4WSA - chains A and C of the 5 polymer chains in the assembly; structure by X-ray diffraction, 3.40 A resolution.

[Chain A]
Protein: PA
From: Influenza B virus
UniProt: Q5V8Z9 (Q5V8Z9_9INFB); residues 1-726 here = UniProt positions 1-726
Chain sequence (751 residues; numbered -13 to 737; the number before each row is that of its first residue; numbers below 1 keep their minus sign (Gly-13 is residue -13)):
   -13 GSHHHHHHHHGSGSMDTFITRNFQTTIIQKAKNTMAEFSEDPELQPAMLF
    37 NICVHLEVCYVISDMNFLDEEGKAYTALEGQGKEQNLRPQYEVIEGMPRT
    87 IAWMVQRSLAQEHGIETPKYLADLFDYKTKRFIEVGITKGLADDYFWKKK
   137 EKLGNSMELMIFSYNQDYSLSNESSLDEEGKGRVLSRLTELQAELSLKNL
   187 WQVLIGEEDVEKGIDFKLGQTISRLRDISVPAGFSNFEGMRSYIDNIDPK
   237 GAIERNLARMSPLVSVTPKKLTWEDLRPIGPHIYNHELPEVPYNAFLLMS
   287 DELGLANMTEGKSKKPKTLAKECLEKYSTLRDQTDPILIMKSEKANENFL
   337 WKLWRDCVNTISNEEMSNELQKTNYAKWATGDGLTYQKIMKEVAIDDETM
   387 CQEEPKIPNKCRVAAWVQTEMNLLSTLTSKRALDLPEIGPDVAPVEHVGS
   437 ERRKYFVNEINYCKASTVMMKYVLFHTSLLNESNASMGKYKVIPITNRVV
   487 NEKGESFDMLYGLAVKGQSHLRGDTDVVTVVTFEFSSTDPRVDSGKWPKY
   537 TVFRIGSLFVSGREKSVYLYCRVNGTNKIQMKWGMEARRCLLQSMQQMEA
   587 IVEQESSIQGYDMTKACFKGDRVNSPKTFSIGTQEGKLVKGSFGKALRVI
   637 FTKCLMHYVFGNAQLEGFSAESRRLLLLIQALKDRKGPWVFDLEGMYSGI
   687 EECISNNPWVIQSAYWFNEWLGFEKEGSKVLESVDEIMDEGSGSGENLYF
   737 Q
Not modelled in the structure: -13 to -1, 64-70, 723-737
Differences from the reference sequence: expression tag (-13 to 0, 727-737)

[Chain C]
Protein: PB2
From: Influenza B virus
UniProt: Q5V8X3 (Q5V8X3_9INFB); numbering as in UniProt (aligned over 1-770)
Chain sequence (798 residues; numbered -8 to 789; the number before each row is that of its first residue; numbers below 1 keep their minus sign (Gly-8 is residue -8)):
    -8 GSGSGSGSGMTLAKIELLKQLLRDNEAKTVLKQTTVDQYNIIRKFNTSRI
    42 EKNPSLRMKWAMCSNFPLALTKGDMANRIPLEYKGIQLKTNAEDIGTKGQ
    92 MCSIAAVTWWNTYGPIGDTEGFERVYESFFLRKMRLDNATWGRITFGPVE
   142 RVRKRVLLNPLTKEMPPDEASNVIMEILFPKEAGIPRESTWIHRELIKEK
   192 REKLKGTMITPIVLAYMLERELVARRRFLPVAGATSAEFIEMLHCLQGEN
   242 WRQIYHPGGNKLTESRSQSMIVACRKIIRRSIVASNPLELAVEIANKTVI
   292 DTEPLKSCLAAIDGGDVACDIIRAALGLKIRQRQRFGRLELKRISGRGFK
   342 NDEEILIGNGTIQKIGIWDGEEEFHVRCGECRGILKKSKMKLEKLLINSA
   392 KKEDMRDLIILCMVFSQDTRMFQGVRGEINFLNRAGQLLSPMYQLQRYFL
   442 NRSNDLFDQWGYEESPKASELHGINESMNASDYTLKGVVVTRNVIDDFSS
   492 TETEKVSITKNLSLIKRTGEVIMGANDVSELESQAQLMITYDTPKMWEMG
   542 TTKELVQNTYQWVLKNLVTLKAQFLLGKEDMFQWDAFEAFESIIPQKMAG
   592 QYSGFARAVLKQMRDQEVMKTDQFIKLLPFCFSPPKLRSNGEPYQFLKLV
   642 LKGGGENFIEVRKGSPLFSYNPQTEVLTICGRMMSLKGKIEDEERNRSMG
   692 NAVLAGFLVSGKYDPDLGDFKTIEELEKLKPGEKANILLYQGKPVKVVKR
   742 KRYSALSNDISQGIKRQRMTVESMGWALSGWSHPQFEKGSGSENLYFQ
Not modelled in the structure: -8 to 0, 486-495, 741-789
Differences from the reference sequence: expression tag (-8 to 0, 771-789)
Reported in the primary citation:
  - conformationally variable residues (domain motion): Ile321, Lys496
  - contacts within the chain: Glu155-Arg217 (salt bridge)

[How chain A and chain C interact]
Contacting residue pairs - 74 pairs, chain A then chain C:
  Trp89(A) with Gly175(C); Ile176(C); Pro177(C)
  Met90(A) with Lys172(C)
  Arg93(A) with Glu167(C), salt bridge; Pro171(C), hydrogen bond (side chain-backbone); Lys172(C); Ala174(C); Gly175(C), hydrogen bond (side chain-backbone); Pro177(C)
  Ser94(A) with Lys172(C)
  Gln97(A) with Pro171(C); Lys172(C)
  Ala429(A) with Trp132(C), hydrophobic
  Pro430(A) with Gly133(C); Gln244(C)
  Val431(A) with Ile135(C), hydrophobic; Cys236(C); Trp242(C), hydrophobic; Gln244(C)
  Arg438(A) with Phe137(C)
  Leu466(A) with Lys50(C); Trp51(C), hydrophobic
  Asn467(A) with Cys54(C), hydrogen bond
  Ser469(A) with Trp51(C)
  Asn470(A) with Trp51(C), hydrogen bond (side chain-backbone); Cys54(C); Ser55(C)
  Ala471(A) with Cys54(C)
  Leu507(A) with Trp51(C)
  Asp510(A) with Leu47(C); Arg48(C), salt bridge
  Lys564(A) with Leu47(C); Trp51(C)
  Ile565(A) with Leu47(C), hydrophobic
  Lys568(A) with Ser46(C), hydrogen bond; Leu47(C); Lys50(C)
  Met571(A) with Lys50(C)
  Glu572(A) with Lys50(C), salt bridge
  Glu589(A) with Asn241(C); Trp242(C), hydrogen bond
  Gln590(A) with Asn241(C)
  Ser592(A) with Phe137(C)
  Ser593(A) with Gly138(C); Pro139(C); Asn241(C); Gln548(C), hydrogen bond; Gln552(C); Arg673(C)
  Ile594(A) with Gln552(C), hydrogen bond (backbone-side chain); Met674(C); Met675(C), hydrophobic
  Gly596(A) with Phe137(C)
  Tyr597(A) with Phe137(C), hydrophobic
  Asp598(A) with Phe137(C)
  Arg671(A) with Pro663(C); Tyr731(C), hydrogen bond
  Lys672(A) with Lys654(C)
  Gly713(A) with Gln664(C), hydrogen bond (backbone-side chain)
  Leu717(A) with Pro663(C), hydrophobic; Gln664(C)
  Glu718(A) with Lys734(C)
  Ser719(A) with Asn687(C)
  Val720(A) with Lys734(C), hydrogen bond (backbone-side chain)
  Asp721(A) with Asn687(C), hydrogen bond (backbone-side chain); Arg688(C); Ser689(C), hydrogen bond (backbone-side chain); Met690(C); Leu730(C); Tyr731(C), hydrogen bond
  Glu722(A) with Asn687(C), hydrogen bond (backbone-side chain); Lys703(C), hydrogen bond (backbone-side chain); Lys734(C), salt bridge
Also at the interface, not in a pair above, chain A (47 interface residues in all): Thr103, Pro104, Lys105, Val428, Val434, Met473, Glu710, Ser714, Val716
Also at the interface, not in a pair above, chain C (46 interface residues in all): Asn44, Ala52, Arg192, Tyr661, Asn662, Gly672

[Overview]
The interface between chain A and chain C involves 47 residues on one side and 46 on the other, with 16
hydrogen bonds and 4 salt bridges. Polar pairs include Arg93(A)-Glu167(C), Asp510(A)-Arg48(C) and
Glu572(A)-Lys50(C). The paper reports conformational variability at Ile321(C) and Lys496(C); contacts within
the chain involving Glu155(C) and Arg217(C).
Chain A is PA and chain C is PB2, both from Influenza B virus; the structure, Crystal structure of Influenza B
polymerase bound to the vRNA promoter (FluB1 form), was determined by X-ray diffraction together with 4WRT
from the same study.
